PDB entry 5HQP | X-ray diffraction, 2.60 A resolution | chains A and D of the 4 polymer chains in the assembly

[Chain A]
Molecule: Peroxiredoxin-4
Organism: Homo sapiens
Notes: EC 1.11.1.15
UniProtKB: Q13162 (PRDX4_HUMAN); residue numbers follow UniProt; this construct covers 38-271
Sequence (246 residues; row label = number of the first residue in the row):
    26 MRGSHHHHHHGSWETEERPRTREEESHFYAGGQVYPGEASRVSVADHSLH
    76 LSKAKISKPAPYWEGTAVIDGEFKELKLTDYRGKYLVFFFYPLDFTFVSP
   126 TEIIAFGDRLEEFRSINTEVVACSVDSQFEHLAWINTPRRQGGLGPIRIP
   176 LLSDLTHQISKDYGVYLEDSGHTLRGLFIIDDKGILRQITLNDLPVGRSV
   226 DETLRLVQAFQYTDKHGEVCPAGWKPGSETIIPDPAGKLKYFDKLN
Not modelled in the structure: 26-75, 257-271
Differences from the reference sequence: expression tag (26-37); engineered mutation Ser51 (Cys in Q13162), Ser124 (Cys in Q13162), Glu155 (Thr in Q13162)

[Chain D]
Molecule: Endoplasmic reticulum resident protein 44
Organism: Homo sapiens
UniProtKB: Q9BS26 (ERP44_HUMAN); residues 1-377 here correspond to UniProt positions 30-406 (UniProt number = residue number + 29)
Sequence (382 residues; row label = number of the first residue in the row; numbers below 1 keep their minus sign (Gly-4 is residue -4)):
    -4 GPLGSEITSLDTENIDEILNNADVALVNFYADWCRFSQMLHPIFEEASDV
    46 IKEEFPNENQVVFARVDCDQHSDIAQRYRISKYPTLKLFRNGMMMKREYR
    96 GQRSVKALADYIRQQKSDPIQEIRDLAEITTLDRSKRNIIGYFEQKDSDN
   146 YRVFERVANILHDDCAFLSAFGDVSKPERYSGDNIIYKPPGHSAPDMVYL
   196 GAMTNFDVTYNWIQDKCVPLVREITFENGEELTEEGLPFLILFHMKEDTE
   246 SLEIFQNEVARQLISEKGTINFLHADCDKFRHPLLHIQKTPADCPVIAID
   296 SFRHMYVFGDFKDVLIPGKLKQFVFDLHSGKLHREFHHGPDPTDTAPGEQ
   346 AQDVASSPPESSFQKLAPSEYRYTLLRDRDEL
Not modelled in the structure: -4 to 1, 170-177, 214-377
Differences from the reference sequence: expression tag (-4 to 0)
UniProt features mapped onto this chain:
  - motif: Arg374 to Leu377 (Prevents secretion from ER)

[Chain A / chain D interface]
Residue-residue contacts (14; chain A residue first):
  Asp119(A) - Arg30(D)
  Phe120(A) - Arg30(D)
  Phe122(A) - Arg30(D)
  Val123(A) - Trp28(D)
  Val123(A) - Cys29(D)
  Val123(A) - Arg30(D)  hydrogen bond (backbone-backbone)
  Val123(A) - Phe31(D)  hydrophobic
  Ser124(A) - Trp28(D)
  Pro125(A) - Trp28(D)
  Arg164(A) - Asp27(D)
  Arg164(A) - Trp28(D)
  Arg165(A) - Asp27(D)
  Gln166(A) - Gln33(D)
  Gly167(A) - Gln33(D)
Also at the interface, not in a pair above, chain A (11 interface residues in all): Trp159

[In short]
11 residues of chain A and 6 residues of chain D are in contact, with 1 hydrogen bond. The hydrogen-bonded
pair Val123(A)-Arg30(D) is a backbone contact.
Here chain A is Peroxiredoxin-4 and chain D is Endoplasmic reticulum resident protein 44, both from Homo
sapiens. Entry 5HQP (Crystal structure of the ERp44-peroxiredoxin 4 complex) was determined by X-ray
diffraction.
